Entry 3VB4 (X-ray diffraction, 2.20 A resolution); this record covers chains A and E of the 4 polymer chains in the assembly.

Chain A:
Protein: 3C-like proteinase
From: SARS coronavirus
Notes: EC 3.4.22.-
Reference sequence: P0C6U8 (R1A_CVHSA); residues 1-306 here correspond to UniProt positions 3241-3546 (UniProt number = residue number + 3240)
Chain sequence (306 residues; numbered 1 to 306; the number before each row is that of its first residue):
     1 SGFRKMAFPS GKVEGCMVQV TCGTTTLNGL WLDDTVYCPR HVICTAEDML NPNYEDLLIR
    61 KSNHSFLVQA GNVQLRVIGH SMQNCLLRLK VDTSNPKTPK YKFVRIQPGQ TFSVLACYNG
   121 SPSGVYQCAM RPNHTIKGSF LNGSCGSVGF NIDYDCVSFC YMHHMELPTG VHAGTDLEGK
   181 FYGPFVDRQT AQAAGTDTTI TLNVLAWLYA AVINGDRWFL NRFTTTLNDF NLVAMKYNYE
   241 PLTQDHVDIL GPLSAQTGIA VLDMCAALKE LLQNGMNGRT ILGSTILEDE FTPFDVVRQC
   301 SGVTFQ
Disordered / not traced: 302-306
UniProt features mapped onto this chain:
  - active site (For 3CL-PRO activity): H41, C145
  - site: Q306 (Cleavage)

Chain E:
Protein: B4Z inhibitor
Chain sequence (5 residues; row label = number of the first residue in the row):
     1 XAVLX
Modified / non-standard residues: BOC (tert-butyl hydrogen carbonate) at position 1; 0JU ((4S,5Z)-4-amino-5-iminopentanamide) at position 5

Chain A / chain E interface:
Contacting residue pairs - 30 pairs, chain A then chain E:
  L27(A) with 0JU_5(E)
  H41(A) with L4(E)
  M49(A) with L4(E), hydrophobic
  F140(A) with 0JU_5(E)
  L141(A) with 0JU_5(E)
  G143(A) with 0JU_5(E)
  S144(A) with 0JU_5(E)
  C145(A) with 0JU_5(E), covalent bond
  H163(A) with 0JU_5(E)
  H164(A) with L4(E); 0JU_5(E), hydrogen bond (backbone-backbone)
  M165(A) with A2(E), hydrophobic; V3(E); L4(E), hydrophobic; 0JU_5(E)
  E166(A) with A2(E); V3(E), hydrogen bond (backbone-backbone); 0JU_5(E)
  L167(A) with A2(E), hydrophobic
  P168(A) with BOC_1(E)
  H172(A) with 0JU_5(E)
  D187(A) with L4(E)
  R188(A) with L4(E)
  Q189(A) with A2(E); V3(E); L4(E), hydrogen bond (side chain-backbone)
  T190(A) with BOC_1(E); A2(E), hydrogen bond (backbone-backbone)
  A191(A) with BOC_1(E)
  Q192(A) with A2(E)
Other interface residues (no listed pair), chain A (23 interface residues in all): Y54, N142

In short:
Chain A and chain E form an interface of 23 and 5 residues respectively, with 1 covalent bond and 4 hydrogen
bonds. Among the polar pairs are Q189(A)-L4(E), H164(A)-0JU_5(E) and E166(A)-V3(E). Curated annotation
(UniProt) lists active-site residues H41(A) and C145(A) on chain A.
Chain A is 3C-like proteinase (SARS coronavirus) and chain E is B4Z inhibitor; the structure, Crystal
structure of SARS-CoV 3C-like protease with B4Z, was determined by X-ray diffraction, deposited together with
3VB3, 3VB5, 3VB6 and 3VB7.
